PDB entry 8WUX | electron microscopy, 2.60 A resolution | chains F and f of the 21 polymer chains in the assembly

Chain F:
Name: Chaperonin GroEL
Source organism: Hydrogenobacter thermophilus TK-6
Notes: EC 5.6.1.7
UniProt: D3DK86 (D3DK86_HYDTT); numbering as in UniProt (aligned over 2-530)
Amino-acid sequence (529 residues; row label = number of the first residue in the row):
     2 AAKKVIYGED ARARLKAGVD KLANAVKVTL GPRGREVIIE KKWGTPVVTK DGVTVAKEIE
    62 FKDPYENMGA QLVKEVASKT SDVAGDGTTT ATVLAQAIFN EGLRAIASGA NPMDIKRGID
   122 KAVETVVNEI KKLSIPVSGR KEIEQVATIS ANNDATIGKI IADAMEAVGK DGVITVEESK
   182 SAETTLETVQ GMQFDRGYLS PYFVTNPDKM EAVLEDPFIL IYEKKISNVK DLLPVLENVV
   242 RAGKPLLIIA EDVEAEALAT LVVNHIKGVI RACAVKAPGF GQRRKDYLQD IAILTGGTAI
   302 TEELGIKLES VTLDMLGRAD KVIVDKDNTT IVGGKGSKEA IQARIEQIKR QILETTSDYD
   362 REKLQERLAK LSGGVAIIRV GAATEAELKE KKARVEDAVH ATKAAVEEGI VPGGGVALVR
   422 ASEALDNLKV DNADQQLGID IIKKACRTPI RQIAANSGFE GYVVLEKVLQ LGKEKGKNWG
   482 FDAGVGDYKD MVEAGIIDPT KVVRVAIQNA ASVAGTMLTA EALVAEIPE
Unresolved in the structure: 2, 530
Bound ions: Mg2+: Asp87 (together with AMP-PNP)
Ligand contacts: AMP-PNP (ANP; phosphoaminophosphonic acid-adenylate ester): Thr30, Leu31, Gly32, Pro33, Lys51, Asp52, Gly53, Asp87, Gly88, Thr89, Thr90, Thr91, Ile150, Asn154, Asp398, Gly414, Gly415, Gly416, Ile454, Phe482, Asp483, Ala484, Gly485, Met492, Ile497, Asp499

Chain f:
Name: Co-chaperonin GroES
Source organism: Hydrogenobacter thermophilus TK-6
UniProt: D3DK85 (D3DK85_HYDTT); numbering as in UniProt (aligned over 3-96)
Amino-acid sequence (94 residues; each row starts with the number of its first residue):
     3 RLRPLYDKIV VKRMEEQEQK TPSGIIIPDT AKEKPQIGEV IAVGDGKLLS NGQIVSPKVK
    63 KGDKVVFNKY AGTEVELDGE KYLIMSEDEV LAVI

Chain F / chain f interface:
Contacting residue pairs (12):
  Leu234(F) with Thr23(f)
  Leu237(F) with Ile27(f), hydrophobic
  Glu238(F) with Thr23(f); Ser25(f), hydrogen bond; Ile27(f)
  Val241(F) with Ser25(f); Ile27(f), hydrophobic
  Ala260(F) with Pro30(f), hydrophobic
  Thr261(F) with Pro30(f)
  Asn265(F) with Ile27(f); Ile28(f), hydrogen bond (side chain-backbone)
  Val270(F) with Gly26(f)
Interface residues without a listed pair, chain F (12 interface residues in all): Val230, Glu257, Val264, Lys268
Interface residues without a listed pair, chain f (9 interface residues in all): Ile29, Thr32, Ala33

Summary:
Chain F and chain f form an interface of 12 and 9 residues respectively, with 2 hydrogen bonds. Among the
polar pairs are Glu238(F)-Ser25(f) and Asn265(F)-Ile28(f). Bound to chain F: AMP-PNP.
Here chain F is Chaperonin GroEL and chain f is Co-chaperonin GroES, both from Hydrogenobacter thermophilus
TK-6. Entry 8WUX (Cryo-EM structure of H. thermophilus GroEL-GroES bullet complex) was determined by electron
microscopy (same publication as 8WU4, 8WUC and 8WUW).
